PDB entry 9DXE | electron microscopy, 3.30 A resolution | chains B and C of the 4 polymer chains in the assembly

# Chain B
Protein: Tubulin beta chain
From: Sus scrofa
UniProtKB: P02554 (TBB_PIG); residue numbers follow UniProt; this construct covers 1-445
Chain sequence (445 residues; each row starts with the number of its first residue):
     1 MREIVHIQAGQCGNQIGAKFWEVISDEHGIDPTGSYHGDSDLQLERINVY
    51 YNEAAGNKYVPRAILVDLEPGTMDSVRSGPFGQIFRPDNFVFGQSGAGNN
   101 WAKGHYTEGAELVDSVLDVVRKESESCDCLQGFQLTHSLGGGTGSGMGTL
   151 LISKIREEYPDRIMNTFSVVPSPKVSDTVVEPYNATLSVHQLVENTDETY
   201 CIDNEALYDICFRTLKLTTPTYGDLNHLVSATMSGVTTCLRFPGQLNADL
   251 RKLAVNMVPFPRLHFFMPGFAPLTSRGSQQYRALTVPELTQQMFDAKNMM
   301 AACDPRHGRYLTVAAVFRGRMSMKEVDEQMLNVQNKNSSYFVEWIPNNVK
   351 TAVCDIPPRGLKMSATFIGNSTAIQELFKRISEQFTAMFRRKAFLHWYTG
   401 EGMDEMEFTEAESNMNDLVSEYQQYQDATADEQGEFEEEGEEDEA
Unresolved in the structure: 427-445
Small-molecule neighbours: GDP (guanosine-5'-diphosphate): Gly10, Gln11, Cys12, Gln15, Ile16, Asn99, Ser138, Gly141, Gly142, Thr143, Gly144, Asp177, Glu181, Asn204, Tyr222, Leu225, Asn226
Swiss-Prot annotation at these positions:
  - motif: Met1 to Ile4 (MREI motif)
  - binding site (GTP): Gln11, Glu69, Ser138, Gly142, Thr143, Gly144, Asn204, Asn226
  - binding site (Mg(2+)): Glu69
  - modified residue: Ser40 (Phosphoserine), Lys58 (N6-acetyllysine), Ser172 (Phosphoserine), Thr285 (Phosphothreonine), Thr290 (Phosphothreonine), Arg318 (Omega-N-methylarginine), Glu438 (5-glutamyl polyglutamate)
  - cross-link (Glycyl lysine isopeptide (Lys-Gly)): Lys58 (interchain with G-Cter in ubiquitin), Lys324 (interchain with G-Cter in ubiquitin)
  - natural variant: His37 (H37V: In 2nd form), Asn48 (N48S: In 2nd form), Ala55 to Asn57 (sequence variant, change not given here; In 2nd form), Ser275 (S275A: In 2nd form)

# Chain C
Protein: Tubulin alpha-1B chain
From: Sus scrofa
UniProtKB: Q2XVP4 (TBA1B_PIG); residue numbers follow UniProt; this construct covers 1-451
Chain sequence (451 residues; numbered 1 to 451; the number before each row is that of its first residue):
     1 MRECISIHVGQAGVQIGNACWELYCLEHGIQPDGQMPSDKTIGGGDDSFN
    51 TFFSETGAGKHVPRAVFVDLEPTVIDEVRTGTYRQLFHPEQLITGKEDAA
   101 NNYARGHYTIGKEIIDLVLDRIRKLADQCTGLQGFLVFHSFGGGTGSGFT
   151 SLLMERLSVDYGKKSKLEFSIYPAPQVSTAVVEPYNSILTTHTTLEHSDC
   201 AFMVDNEAIYDICRRNLDIERPTYTNLNRLISQIVSSITASLRFDGALNV
   251 DLTEFQTNLVPYPRIHFPLATYAPVISAEKAYHEQLSVAEITNACFEPAN
   301 QMVKCDPRHGKYMACCLLYRGDVVPKDVNAAIATIKTKRSIQFVDWCPTG
   351 FKVGINYQPPTVVPGGDLAKVQRAVCMLSNTTAIAEAWARLDHKFDLMYA
   401 KRAFVHWYVGEGMEEGEFSEAREDMAALEKDYEEVGVDSVEGEGEEEGEE
   451 Y
Unresolved in the structure: 38-46, 438-451
Metal / ion sites: Mg2+: Glu71 (together with GTP)
Small-molecule neighbours: GTP (guanosine-5'-triphosphate): Gly10, Gln11, Ala12, Gln15, Asp69, Glu71, Asp98, Ala99, Ala100, Asn101, Ser140, Gly142, Gly143, Gly144, Thr145, Gly146, Ile171, Thr179, Glu183, Asn206, Tyr224, Leu227, Asn228
Swiss-Prot annotation at these positions:
  - motif: Met1 to Cys4 (MREC motif)
  - active site: Glu254
  - binding site (GTP): Gly10, Gln11, Ala12, Gln15, Glu71, Ala99, Ser140, Gly143, Gly144, Thr145, Gly146, Thr179, Glu183, Asn206, Tyr224, Asn228, Leu252
  - binding site (Mg(2+)): Glu71
  - site: Tyr451 (Involved in polymerization)
  - modified residue: Lys40 (N6,N6,N6-trimethyllysine), Ser48 (Phosphoserine), Ser232 (Phosphoserine), Tyr282 (3'-nitrotyrosine), Arg339 (Omega-N-methylarginine), Ser439 (Phosphoserine), Glu443 (5-glutamyl polyglutamate), Glu445 (5-glutamyl polyglutamate), Tyr451 (3'-nitrotyrosine)
  - cross-link (Glycyl lysine isopeptide (Lys-Gly)): Lys326 (interchain with G-Cter in ubiquitin), Lys370 (interchain with G-Cter in ubiquitin)

# How chain B and chain C interact
Contacting residue pairs - 50 pairs, chain B then chain C:
  Gln11(B) with Ala247(C); Leu248(C)
  Glu69(B) with Arg2(C), salt bridge
  Pro70(B) with Arg2(C)
  Gly71(B) with Arg2(C)
  Gly98(B) with Glu254(C); Thr257(C)
  Asn99(B) with Glu254(C), hydrogen bond; Lys352(C)
  Lys103(B) with Thr253(C)
  Val175(B) with Asn329(C); Ile332(C), hydrophobic; Ala333(C), hydrophobic
  Ser176(B) with Thr349(C)
  Asp177(B) with Leu248(C); Phe351(C); Lys352(C), salt bridge; Val353(C)
  Thr178(B) with Asn258(C); Thr349(C); Phe351(C)
  Val179(B) with Asn258(C); Thr349(C), hydrogen bond (backbone-side chain); Gly350(C); Phe351(C)
  Pro182(B) with Thr349(C)
  Glu205(B) with Asn329(C)
  Tyr208(B) with Pro325(C)
  Thr218(B) with Lys326(C)
  Thr219(B) with Lys326(C)
  Pro220(B) with Lys326(C)
  Tyr222(B) with Pro325(C), hydrophobic
  Gln384(B) with Thr349(C)
  Met388(B) with Trp346(C); Pro348(C); Thr349(C)
  Arg391(B) with Tyr262(C), hydrogen bond (backbone-side chain); Trp346(C); Val437(C), hydrogen bond (side chain-backbone)
  Ala393(B) with Trp346(C), hydrophobic
  Phe394(B) with Asn258(C); Val260(C); Pro261(C), hydrogen bond (backbone-backbone)
  His396(B) with Val260(C); Pro261(C), hydrogen bond (side chain-backbone); Tyr262(C); Pro263(C)
  Trp397(B) with Gln256(C); Thr257(C); Val260(C), hydrogen bond (side chain-backbone)
Other interface residues (no listed pair), chain B (32 interface residues in all): Gln15, Gln94, Ser95, Val180, Ala387, Lys392
Other interface residues (no listed pair), chain C (32 interface residues in all): Met1, Gln133, Asn249, Asp251, Cys347, Glu434, Val435

# Summary
The chain B/chain C interface involves 32 residues from each chain; the contacts include 7 hydrogen bonds and
2 salt bridges. Among the polar pairs are Glu69(B)-Arg2(C), Asp177(B)-Lys352(C) and Asn99(B)-Glu254(C).
Ligands of chain B: GDP. Chain C binds GTP.
Here chain B is Tubulin beta chain and chain C is Tubulin alpha-1B chain, both from Sus scrofa. Entry 9DXE
(Model of tubulin dimers used for determining the dimer rise in a taxol-stabilized microtubule) was determined
by electron microscopy together with 9DHZ, 9DI0 and 9DXC from the same study.
